3BG1 - chains F and G of the 8 polymer chains in the assembly; structure by X-ray diffraction, 3.00 A resolution.

== Chain F (and G) ==
Name: Nucleoporin NUP145
Source organism: Saccharomyces cerevisiae
Notes: EC 3.4.21.-; fragment: Nucleoporin NUP145C; chain G of this document is another copy of the same molecule, construct and numbering; everything in this record applies to it too
UniProtKB: P49687 (NU145_YEAST); residues 125-552 here correspond to UniProt positions 731-1158 (UniProt number = residue number + 606)
Sequence (442 residues; row label = number of the first residue in the row):
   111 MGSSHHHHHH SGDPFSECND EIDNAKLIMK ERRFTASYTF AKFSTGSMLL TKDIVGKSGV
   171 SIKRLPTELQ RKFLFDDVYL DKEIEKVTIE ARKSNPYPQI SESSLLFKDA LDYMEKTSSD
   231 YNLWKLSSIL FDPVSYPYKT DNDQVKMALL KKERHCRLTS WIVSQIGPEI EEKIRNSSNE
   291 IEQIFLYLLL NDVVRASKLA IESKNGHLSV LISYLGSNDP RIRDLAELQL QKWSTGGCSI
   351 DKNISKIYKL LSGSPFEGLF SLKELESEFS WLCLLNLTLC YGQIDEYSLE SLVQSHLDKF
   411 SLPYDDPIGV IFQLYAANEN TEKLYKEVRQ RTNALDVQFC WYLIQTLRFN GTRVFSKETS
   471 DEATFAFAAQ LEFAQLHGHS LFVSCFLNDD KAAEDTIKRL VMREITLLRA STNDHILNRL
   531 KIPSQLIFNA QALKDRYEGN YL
Unresolved in the structure: 111-129 (chain G: 111-129, 165-167)
Sequence notes: expression tag (111-124)
UniProt features mapped onto this chain:
  - modified residue: T145 (Phosphothreonine)

== Interface between chain F and chain G ==
Contacting residue pairs (48):
  P247(F) with H317(G)
  Y248(F) with H317(G); Q339(G); W343(G), hydrophobic; I354(G); Y358(G)
  K249(F) with K342(G)
  T250(F) with L335(G); Q339(G)
  V255(F) with L335(G), hydrophobic
  A258(F) with Y324(G); R331(G)
  L259(F) with V320(G), hydrophobic; Y324(G), hydrophobic; L335(G), hydrophobic
  K262(F) with S323(G), hydrogen bond; Y324(G)
  E263(F) with H317(G); V320(G)
  R267(F) with G316(G)
  S270(F) with I311(G)
  N301(F) with V304(G)
  D302(F) with V304(G)
  V303(F) with V304(G)
  V304(F) with N301(G); D302(G); V303(G)
  K308(F) with V273(G)
  I311(F) with S270(G)
  G316(F) with R267(G)
  H317(F) with P247(G); Y248(G); E263(G)
  V320(F) with L259(G), hydrophobic; E263(G)
  S323(F) with K262(G), hydrogen bond
  Y324(F) with A258(G); L259(G), hydrophobic; K262(G)
  S327(F) with S327(G), hydrogen bond
  L335(F) with T250(G); V255(G), hydrophobic; L259(G), hydrophobic
  Q339(F) with Y246(G), hydrogen bond; Y248(G)
  W343(F) with Y248(G), hydrophobic
  Y358(F) with Y246(G), hydrogen bond; Y248(G)
Interface residues without a listed pair, chain F (34 interface residues in all): C266, V273, R305, S319, R331, K342, I354
Interface residues without a listed pair, chain G (34 interface residues in all): K249, C266, K308, S319

== In short ==
Chain F and chain G each contribute 34 residues to their interface, with 5 hydrogen bonds. Polar contacts
include K262(F)-S323(G), S327(F)-S327(G) and Q339(F)-Y246(G).
Chain F and chain G are both Nucleoporin NUP145 (Saccharomyces cerevisiae); the structure, Architecture of a
Coat for the Nuclear Pore Membrane, was determined by X-ray diffraction (same publication as 3BG0).
